Entry 5S5Z (X-ray diffraction, 2.55 A resolution); this record covers chains D and E of the 6 polymer chains in the assembly.

Chain D:
Molecule: Tubulin beta-2B chain
From: Bos taurus
UniProtKB: Q6B856 (TBB2B_BOVIN); the author numbering skips numbers that UniProt does not, so the offset changes along the chain: 1-42 = UniProt 1-42; 45-360 = UniProt 43-358; 369-455 = UniProt 359-445
Amino-acid sequence (445 residues; numbered 1 to 455; 10 numbers in that range are skipped by the numbering (no residue carries them; nothing is unmodelled there); the number before each row is that of its first residue):
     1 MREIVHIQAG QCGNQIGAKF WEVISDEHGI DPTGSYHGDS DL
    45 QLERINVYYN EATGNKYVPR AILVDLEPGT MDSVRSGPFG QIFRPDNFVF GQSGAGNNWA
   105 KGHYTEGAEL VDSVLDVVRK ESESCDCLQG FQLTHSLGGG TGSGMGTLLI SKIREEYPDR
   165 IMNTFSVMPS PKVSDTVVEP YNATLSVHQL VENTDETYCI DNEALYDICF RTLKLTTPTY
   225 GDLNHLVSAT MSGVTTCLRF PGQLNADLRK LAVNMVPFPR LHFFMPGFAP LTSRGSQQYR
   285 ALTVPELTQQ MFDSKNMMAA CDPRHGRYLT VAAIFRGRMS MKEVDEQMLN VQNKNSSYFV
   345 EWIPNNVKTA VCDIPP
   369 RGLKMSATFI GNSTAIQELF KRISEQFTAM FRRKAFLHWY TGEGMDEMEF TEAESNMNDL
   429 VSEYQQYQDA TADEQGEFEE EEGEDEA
Disordered / not traced: 276-284, 442-455
Metal / ion sites: Mg2+: Gln11 (together with GDP)
Ligand contacts: GDP (guanosine-5'-diphosphate): Gly10, Gln11, Cys12, Gln15, Ile16, Asn101, Ser140, Gly142, Gly143, Gly144, Thr145, Gly146, Val171, Pro173, Val177, Ser178, Glu183, Asn206, Tyr224, Leu227, Asn228
From the paper describing this entry:
  - binding site for the ligand AWD: Val177, Tyr210, Pro222, Thr223, Tyr224, Leu227

Chain E:
Molecule: Stathmin-4
From: Rattus norvegicus
UniProtKB: P63043 (STMN4_RAT); residues 5-145 here correspond to UniProt positions 49-189 (UniProt number = residue number + 44)
Amino-acid sequence (143 residues; row label = number of the first residue in the row):
     3 MADMEVIELN KCTSGQSFEV ILKPPSFDGV PEFNASLPRR RDPSLEEIQK KLEAAEERRK
    63 YQEAELLKHL AEKREHEREV IQKAIEENNN FIKMAKEKLA QKMESNKENR EAHLAAMLER
   123 LQEKDKHAEE VRKNKELKEE ASR
Disordered / not traced: 3-5, 29-43, 144-145
Differences from the reference sequence: initiating methionine (3); expression tag (4)

Interface between chain D and chain E:
Pairs across the interface - 25 pairs, chain D then chain E:
  Tyr108(D) - His129(E)  hydrogen bond
  Tyr108(D) - Ala130(E)  hydrophobic
  Tyr108(D) - Val133(E)  hydrophobic
  Tyr108(D) - Arg134(E)  hydrogen bond (backbone-side chain)
  Thr109(D) - Lys137(E)
  Ala112(D) - Arg134(E)
  Ser155(D) - Leu123(E)
  Ser155(D) - Lys126(E)
  Lys156(D) - Asp127(E)  salt bridge
  Arg158(D) - Leu123(E)
  Glu159(D) - Leu120(E)
  Glu159(D) - Leu123(E)
  Glu159(D) - Asp127(E)
  Pro162(D) - Met119(E)
  Asp163(D) - Arg112(E)
  Gln193(D) - Lys126(E)  hydrogen bond
  Thr409(D) - Lys140(E)  hydrogen bond (backbone-side chain)
  Gly410(D) - Lys137(E)
  Gly410(D) - Lys140(E)
  Glu411(D) - Val133(E)
  Glu411(D) - Lys137(E)  salt bridge
  Gly412(D) - Val133(E)
  Gly412(D) - Asn136(E)
  Met413(D) - Val133(E)
  Glu417(D) - His129(E)  salt bridge
Interface residues without a listed pair, chain D (19 interface residues in all): His107, Glu113, Asn197
Interface residues without a listed pair, chain E (15 interface residues in all): Leu116, Gln124

Overview:
The interface between chain D and chain E involves 19 residues on one side and 15 on the other; the contacts
include 4 hydrogen bonds and 3 salt bridges. Polar contacts include Lys156(D)-Asp127(E), Glu411(D)-Lys137(E)
and Glu417(D)-His129(E). Chain D binds GDP. From the paper: a binding site for the ligand AWD at Val177(D),
Tyr210(D) and Pro222(D) among others.
Chain D is Tubulin beta-2B chain (Bos taurus) and chain E is Stathmin-4 (Rattus norvegicus); the structure,
Tubulin-Z2856434944-complex, was determined by X-ray diffraction together with 5S4L, 5S4M, 5S4N, 5S4O, 5S4P,
5S4Q and 52 further entries from the same study.
